Entry 5DYO (X-ray diffraction, 2.36 A resolution); this record covers chains A and B.

Chain A:
Name: Fab 43.1 Heavy Chain
From: Mus musculus
Notes: antibody fragment or engineered binder
Amino-acid sequence (212 residues; numbered 2 to 213; the number before each row is that of its first residue):
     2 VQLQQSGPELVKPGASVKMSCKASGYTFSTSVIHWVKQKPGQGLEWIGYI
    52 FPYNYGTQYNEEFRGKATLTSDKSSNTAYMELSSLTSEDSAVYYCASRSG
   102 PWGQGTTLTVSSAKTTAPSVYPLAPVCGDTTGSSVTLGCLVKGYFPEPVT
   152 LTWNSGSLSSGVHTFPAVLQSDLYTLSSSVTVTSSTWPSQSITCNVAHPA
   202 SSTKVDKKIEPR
Disordered / not traced: 128-133, 213
Cystine bridges: Cys-22/Cys-96, Cys-140/Cys-195

Chain B:
Name: Fab 43.1 Light Chain
From: Mus musculus
Notes: antibody fragment or engineered binder
Amino-acid sequence (218 residues; each row starts with the number of its first residue):
     1 DVVMTQTPLTLSITIGQPVSISCKSSQSLFASDGRTYLNWLLQRPGQSPE
    51 RLIYLVSNLDSGVLDRFTGSGSGTDFTLKISRVEAEDLGVYYCWQGTHFP
   101 QTFGGGTKLEIKRADAAPTVSIFPPSSEQLTSGGASVVCFLNNFYPKDIN
   151 VKWKIDGSERQNGVLNSWTDQDSKDSTYSMSSTLTLTKDEYERHNSYTCE
   201 ATHKTSTSPIVKSFNRNE
Cystine bridges: Cys-23/Cys-93, Cys-139/Cys-199
Small-molecule neighbours: fluorescein (FLU; 2-(6-hydroxy-3-oxo-3H-xanthen-9-yl)-benzoic acid): Tyr-37, Leu-38, Asn-39, Arg-51, Tyr-54, Leu-55, Trp-94, Gln-95, Gly-96, Gln-101

Chain A / chain B interface:
Pairs across the interface (73; chain A residue first):
  His-35(A) / Trp-94(B)
  His-35(A) / Gln-101(B)
  Val-37(A) / Phe-103(B)  hydrophobic
  Gln-39(A) / Gln-43(B)  hydrogen bond
  Gln-39(A) / Tyr-92(B)
  Gln-43(A) / Tyr-92(B)
  Gly-44(A) / Tyr-92(B)
  Leu-45(A) / Leu-41(B)  hydrophobic
  Leu-45(A) / Pro-49(B)  hydrophobic
  Leu-45(A) / Tyr-92(B)  hydrophobic
  Leu-45(A) / Phe-103(B)
  Trp-47(A) / Phe-99(B)  hydrophobic
  Trp-47(A) / Pro-100(B)  hydrophobic
  Trp-47(A) / Gln-101(B)  hydrogen bond
  Trp-47(A) / Phe-103(B)
  Tyr-50(A) / Phe-99(B)
  Gln-59(A) / Phe-99(B)
  Asn-61(A) / Pro-100(B)
  Tyr-95(A) / Gln-43(B)  hydrogen bond
  Tyr-95(A) / Ser-48(B)
  Tyr-95(A) / Pro-49(B)
  Arg-99(A) / Arg-51(B)  hydrogen bond (backbone-side chain)
  Ser-100(A) / Arg-51(B)
  Gly-101(A) / Arg-51(B)
  Gly-101(A) / Asp-60(B)
  Trp-103(A) / Leu-41(B)
  Trp-103(A) / Pro-49(B)
  Trp-103(A) / Trp-94(B)
  Gly-104(A) / Ser-48(B)  hydrogen bond (backbone-side chain)
  Gln-105(A) / Ser-48(B)
  Val-121(A) / Glu-128(B)
  Tyr-122(A) / Ser-126(B)
  Tyr-122(A) / Gln-129(B)
  Tyr-122(A) / Ser-132(B)  hydrogen bond
  Pro-123(A) / Ser-126(B)
  Pro-123(A) / Glu-128(B)
  Leu-124(A) / Phe-123(B)
  Leu-124(A) / Val-138(B)  hydrophobic
  Ala-125(A) / Phe-123(B)
  Pro-126(A) / Phe-123(B)
  Val-127(A) / Ile-122(B)
  Val-127(A) / Pro-124(B)  hydrophobic
  Val-127(A) / Phe-214(B)  hydrophobic
  Thr-137(A) / Ser-121(B)
  Thr-137(A) / Phe-123(B)
  Gly-139(A) / Phe-140(B)
  Leu-141(A) / Ser-136(B)
  Leu-141(A) / Val-138(B)  hydrophobic
  Lys-143(A) / Gln-129(B)
  Lys-143(A) / Ser-136(B)
  Lys-143(A) / Thr-185(B)
  Ser-161(A) / Lys-174(B)  hydrogen bond
  His-164(A) / Asn-143(B)  hydrogen bond
  His-164(A) / Ser-179(B)  hydrogen bond
  Thr-165(A) / Thr-169(B)
  Phe-166(A) / Phe-140(B)  hydrophobic
  Phe-166(A) / Asn-142(B)
  Phe-166(A) / Ser-167(B)
  Phe-166(A) / Thr-169(B)
  Phe-166(A) / Ser-179(B)
  Phe-166(A) / Met-180(B)
  Phe-166(A) / Ser-181(B)
  Pro-167(A) / Ser-167(B)  hydrogen bond (backbone-side chain)
  Pro-167(A) / Trp-168(B)
  Val-169(A) / Leu-165(B)  hydrophobic
  Val-169(A) / Asn-166(B)
  Gln-171(A) / Leu-165(B)
  Ser-178(A) / Phe-140(B)
  Ser-178(A) / Ser-181(B)  hydrogen bond
  Ser-179(A) / Phe-140(B)
  Ser-180(A) / Phe-140(B)
  Ser-180(A) / Asn-142(B)  hydrogen bond
  Lys-208(A) / Glu-128(B)  salt bridge
Other interface residues (no listed pair), chain A (43 interface residues in all): Glu-46, Ala-97, Ser-98, Leu-138
Other interface residues (no listed pair), chain B (37 interface residues in all): Gly-163

Summary:
43 residues of chain A and 37 residues of chain B are in contact; the contacts include 12 hydrogen bonds and 1
salt bridge. Polar pairs include Lys-208(A)/Glu-128(B), Gln-39(A)/Gln-43(B) and Trp-47(A)/Gln-101(B). Chain B
binds fluorescein.
Here chain A is Fab 43.1 Heavy Chain and chain B is Fab 43.1 Light Chain, both from Mus musculus. Entry 5DYO
(Fab43.1 complex with flourescein) was determined by X-ray diffraction.
